8RT9 - chains A and E of the 10 polymer chains in the assembly; structure by electron microscopy, 2.97 A resolution.

# Chain A (and E)
Protein: TrwJ protein
From: Escherichia coli
Notes: chain E of this document is another copy of the same molecule, construct and numbering; everything in this record applies to it too
UniProtKB: O50331 (O50331_ECOLX); the construct has insertions or renumbered stretches relative to UniProt, so the offset changes along the chain: 1-147 = UniProt 1-147; 151-229 = UniProt 148-226
Amino-acid sequence (229 residues; each row starts with the number of its first residue):
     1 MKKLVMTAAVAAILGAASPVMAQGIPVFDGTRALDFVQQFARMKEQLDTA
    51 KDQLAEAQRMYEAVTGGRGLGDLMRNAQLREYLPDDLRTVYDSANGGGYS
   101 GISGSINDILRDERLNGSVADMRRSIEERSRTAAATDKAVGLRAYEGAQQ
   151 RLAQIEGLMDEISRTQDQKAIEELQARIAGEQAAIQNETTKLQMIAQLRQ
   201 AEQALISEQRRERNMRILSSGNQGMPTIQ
Unresolved in the structure: 1-22
Construct notes: conflict Ala134 (Arg in O50331), Ala135 (Thr in O50331), Leu142 (Cys in O50331), Arg143 (Gly in O50331), Ala144 (Pro in O50331), Tyr145 (Thr in O50331), Glu146 (Lys in O50331), Arg151 (His148 in O50331), Leu152 (Ser149 in O50331), Ala153 (Asn150 in O50331), Gln154 (Ala151 in O50331), Ile155 (Ser152 in O50331), Glu156 (Arg153 in O50331), Gly157 (Arg154 in O50331), Met159 (Lys156 in O50331), Arg216 (Pro213 in O50331); insertion (148-150)

# How chain A and chain E interact
Contacting residue pairs - 158 pairs, chain A then chain E:
  Gln23(A) with Phe28(E)
  Gly24(A) with Pro26(E); Val27(E); Phe28(E)
  Ile25(A) with Val27(E)
  Pro26(A) with Phe28(E)
  Val27(A) with Val27(E), hydrophobic; Phe28(E); Asp29(E)
  Phe28(A) with Thr31(E)
  Asp29(A) with Asp29(E)
  Arg32(A) with Asp29(E), salt bridge; Arg32(E)
  Phe36(A) with Asp35(E); Gln39(E)
  Gln39(A) with Gln39(E)
  Phe40(A) with Gln38(E); Gln39(E); Arg42(E)
  Met43(A) with Gln39(E); Arg42(E)
  Lys44(A) with Arg42(E)
  Gln46(A) with Gln46(E)
  Leu47(A) with Glu45(E); Gln46(E); Thr49(E)
  Ala50(A) with Thr49(E); Gln53(E), hydrogen bond (backbone-side chain)
  Lys51(A) with Glu45(E), salt bridge; Thr49(E)
  Gln53(A) with Gln53(E), hydrogen bond
  Leu54(A) with Asp52(E); Gln53(E)
  Ala57(A) with Glu56(E)
  Gln58(A) with Glu56(E)
  Met60(A) with Met60(E), hydrophobic
  Tyr61(A) with Glu56(E); Arg59(E); Met60(E), hydrophobic; Ala63(E), hydrophobic
  Ala63(A) with Asp167(E); Gln168(E); Lys169(E)
  Val64(A) with Lys169(E)
  Thr65(A) with Ala63(E)
  Gly66(A) with Lys169(E), hydrogen bond (backbone-side chain)
  Gly67(A) with Glu173(E)
  Arg68(A) with Asp167(E), salt bridge; Lys169(E); Ala170(E); Glu173(E), hydrogen bond (backbone-side chain)
  Gly69(A) with Glu173(E)
  Leu70(A) with Ala170(E); Glu173(E), hydrogen bond (backbone-side chain); Leu174(E), hydrophobic
  Leu73(A) with Glu161(E); Arg177(E), hydrogen bond (backbone-side chain)
  Met74(A) with Gln154(E); Gly157(E); Arg177(E), hydrogen bond (backbone-side chain)
  Arg75(A) with Arg177(E)
  Ala77(A) with Gln154(E)
  Leu79(A) with Gly147(E); Gln150(E); Arg151(E); Gln154(E)
  Glu81(A) with Arg143(E), hydrogen bond (backbone-side chain)
  Tyr82(A) with Arg143(E); Ala144(E); Gly147(E); Gln150(E), hydrogen bond
  Leu83(A) with Ala144(E), hydrophobic; Lys191(E); Ile195(E), hydrophobic
  Pro84(A) with Ile195(E)
  Leu87(A) with Leu198(E), hydrophobic
  Val90(A) with Thr136(E); Leu198(E), hydrophobic
  Tyr91(A) with Thr132(E); Ala133(E), hydrophobic; Thr136(E); Asp137(E), hydrogen bond; Arg199(E); Glu202(E)
  Tyr99(A) with Arg143(E), hydrogen bond
  Gly101(A) with Arg143(E)
  Ile102(A) with Thr136(E); Ala139(E), hydrophobic; Val140(E), hydrophobic
  Ser105(A) with Ala139(E)
  Ile106(A) with Ala135(E), hydrophobic; Thr136(E); Ala139(E), hydrophobic
  Ile109(A) with Ala135(E); Lys138(E); Ala139(E)
  Leu110(A) with Arg131(E), hydrogen bond (backbone-side chain); Ala135(E), hydrophobic
  Gln168(A) with Gln168(E)
  Lys169(A) with Thr165(E), hydrogen bond; Gln166(E); Asp167(E)
  Glu172(A) with Gln168(E), hydrogen bond; Ile171(E); Glu172(E); Gln175(E), hydrogen bond (backbone-side chain)
  Glu173(A) with Thr165(E), hydrogen bond
  Gln175(A) with Gln175(E)
  Ala176(A) with Ile162(E); Gln175(E); Ile178(E)
  Arg177(A) with Met159(E); Ile162(E)
  Ala179(A) with Ile178(E), hydrophobic; Gln182(E), hydrogen bond (backbone-side chain)
  Gly180(A) with Ile155(E); Ile178(E)
  Gln182(A) with Gln182(E), hydrogen bond
  Ala183(A) with Ile155(E); Gln182(E); Ile185(E)
  Gln186(A) with Ile185(E); Gln186(E)
  Asn187(A) with Ala148(E), hydrogen bond (side chain-backbone); Arg151(E); Leu152(E); Ile185(E)
  Thr190(A) with Ile185(E); Thr189(E); Leu192(E)
  Lys191(A) with Tyr145(E); Ala148(E); Gln149(E); Leu152(E)
  Gln193(A) with Thr189(E); Leu192(E); Gln193(E)
  Met194(A) with Ala144(E); Tyr145(E), hydrogen bond (side chain-backbone); Ala148(E), hydrophobic; Leu192(E), hydrophobic
  Ile195(A) with Tyr145(E), hydrophobic
  Gln197(A) with Asp137(E); Val140(E); Ile195(E)
  Leu198(A) with Lys138(E); Leu142(E), hydrophobic
  Gln200(A) with Arg199(E)
  Ala201(A) with Ala134(E); Asp137(E); Lys138(E)
  Ala204(A) with Ala134(E), hydrophobic; Arg199(E)
  Leu205(A) with Ala134(E), hydrophobic; Lys138(E)
  Glu208(A) with Ser130(E); Arg131(E)
  Arg211(A) with Arg210(E)
Other interface residues (no listed pair), chain A (87 interface residues in all): Gly71, Arg88, Ser93, Ala94, Glu113, Arg114, Ala184, Thr189, Glu202, Glu212, Met215
Other interface residues (no listed pair), chain E (80 interface residues in all): Gly30, Ser105, Arg123, Gly141, Glu146, Leu158, Glu188, Met194, Gln203

# Summary
The interface between chain A and chain E involves 87 residues on one side and 80 on the other; the contacts
include 20 hydrogen bonds and 3 salt bridges. Polar contacts include Arg32(A)-Asp29(E), Lys51(A)-Glu45(E) and
Arg68(A)-Asp167(E).
Chain A and chain E are both TrwJ protein (Escherichia coli); the structure, Stalk complex full-length
structure (TrwJ/VirB5-TrwI/VirB6) from the fully-assembled R388 type IV secretion system, was determined by
electron microscopy together with 8RT4, 8RT5, 8RT6, 8RT7, 8RT8, 8RTA, 8RTB and 8RTD from the same study.
